7CO6 - chains A and T of the 4 polymer chains in the assembly; structure by X-ray diffraction, 1.90 A resolution.

[Chain A]
Molecule: DNA-directed DNA/RNA polymerase mu
From: Homo sapiens
Notes: EC 2.7.7.7
UniProt: Q9NP87 (DPOLM_HUMAN); residue numbers follow UniProt; this construct covers 1-397, 410-494
Amino-acid sequence (482 residues; each row starts with the number of its first residue; note: 12 numbers in that range are skipped by the numbering (no residue carries them; nothing is unmodelled there)):
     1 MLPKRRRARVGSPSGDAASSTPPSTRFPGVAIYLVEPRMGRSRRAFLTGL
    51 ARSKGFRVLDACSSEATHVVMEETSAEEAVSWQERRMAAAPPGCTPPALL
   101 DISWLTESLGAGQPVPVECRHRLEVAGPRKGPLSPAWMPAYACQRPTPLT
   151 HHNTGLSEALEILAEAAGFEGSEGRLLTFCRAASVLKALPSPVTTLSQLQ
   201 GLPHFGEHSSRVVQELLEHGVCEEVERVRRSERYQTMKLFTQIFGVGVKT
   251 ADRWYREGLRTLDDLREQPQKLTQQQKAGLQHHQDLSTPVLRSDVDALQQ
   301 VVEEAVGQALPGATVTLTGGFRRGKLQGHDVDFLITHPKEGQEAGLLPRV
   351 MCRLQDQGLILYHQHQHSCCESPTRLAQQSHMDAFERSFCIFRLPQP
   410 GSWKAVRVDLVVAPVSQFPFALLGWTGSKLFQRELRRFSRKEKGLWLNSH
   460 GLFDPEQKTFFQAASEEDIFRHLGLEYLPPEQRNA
Not modelled in the structure: 1-137, 369-381
Differences from the reference sequence: engineered mutation Gly410 (Pro in Q9NP87)
Curated features (UniProtKB/Swiss-Prot):
  - region: Arg323 to Asp332 (Involved in ssDNA binding)
  - binding site (Mg(2+)): Asp330, Asp332, Asp418
  - site: Gly433 (Responsible for the low discrimination between dNTP and rNTP)
  - modified residue: Ser12 (Phosphoserine)
Bound ions: K+: Thr241, Ile243, Val246 (shared with 1 residue of chain P)
Reported in the primary citation:
  - binding site for the 9-nt DNA strand (chain T): Lys438, Gln441
  - mutagenesis - K438A: decreased catalytic activity on dATP
  - mutagenesis - K438A: decreased catalytic activity on dGTP
  - specificity-determining residues: Gln441 (proposed by the authors, not directly observed)

[Chain T]
Molecule: 9-nt DNA strand
Sequence (9 nucleotides; each row starts with the number of its first residue):
     1 CGGCTTACG

[Chain A / chain T interface]
Pairs across the interface (25):
  Gly174(A) - DC4(T)  base contact
  Leu177(A) - DC4(T)  phosphate contact
  Leu177(A) - DT5(T)  phosphate contact
  Gln364(A) - DG9(T)  base contact
  His365(A) - DG9(T)  phosphate contact
  Phe385(A) - DG9(T)  phosphate contact
  Glu386(A) - DC8(T)  sugar contact
  Glu386(A) - DG9(T)  hydrogen bond to the phosphate
  Arg387(A) - DA7(T)  hydrogen bond to the base
  Arg387(A) - DC8(T)  hydrogen bond to the sugar
  Arg387(A) - DG9(T)  hydrogen bond to the phosphate
  Lys438(A) - DT5(T)  hydrogen bond to the base
  Gln441(A) - DT5(T)  hydrogen bond to the base
  Arg442(A) - DT5(T)  salt bridge to the phosphate
  Arg445(A) - DT5(T)  hydrogen bond to the base
  Arg445(A) - DT6(T)  hydrogen bond to the base
  Arg446(A) - DT5(T)  sugar contact
  Arg449(A) - DT6(T)  salt bridge to the phosphate
  Lys450(A) - DG3(T)  hydrogen bond to the phosphate
  Lys450(A) - DC4(T)  salt bridge to the phosphate
  Leu456(A) - DT6(T)  sugar contact
  Asn457(A) - DT6(T)  phosphate contact
  Asn457(A) - DA7(T)  hydrogen bond to the phosphate
  His459(A) - DA7(T)  hydrogen bond to the phosphate
  His459(A) - DC8(T)  salt bridge to the phosphate
Other interface residues (no listed pair), chain A (19 interface residues in all): Arg181, Met382

[In short]
19 residues of chain A and 7 residues of chain T are in contact; the contacts include 11 hydrogen bonds and 4
salt bridges. Polar pairs include Arg387(A)-DA7(T), Lys438(A)-DT5(T) and Gln441(A)-DT5(T). From the paper: a
binding site for the 9-nt DNA strand (chain T) at Lys438(A) and Gln441(A); K438A of chain A reduces catalytic
activity on dATP.
Here chain A is DNA-directed DNA/RNA polymerase mu (Homo sapiens) and chain T is a 9-nt DNA strand. Entry 7CO6
(Binary complex of DNA polymerase Mu with 1-nt gapped DNA (templating thymine)) was determined by X-ray
diffraction (same publication as 7CO8, 7CO9, 7COA, 7COB, 7COC and 7COD).
